Entry 5CJT (X-ray diffraction, 3.40 A resolution); this record covers chains A and B.

Chain A (and B):
Name: Isobutyryl-CoA mutase fused
Source organism: Ralstonia metallidurans (strain CH34 / ATCC 43123 / DSM 2839)
Notes: EC 5.4.99.2; chain B of this document is another copy of the same molecule, construct and numbering; everything in this record applies to it too
Reference sequence: Q1LRY0 (Q1LRY0_RALME); numbering as in UniProt (aligned over 1-1093)
Sequence (1113 residues; each row starts with the number of its first residue; numbers below 1 keep their minus sign (Met-19 is residue -19)):
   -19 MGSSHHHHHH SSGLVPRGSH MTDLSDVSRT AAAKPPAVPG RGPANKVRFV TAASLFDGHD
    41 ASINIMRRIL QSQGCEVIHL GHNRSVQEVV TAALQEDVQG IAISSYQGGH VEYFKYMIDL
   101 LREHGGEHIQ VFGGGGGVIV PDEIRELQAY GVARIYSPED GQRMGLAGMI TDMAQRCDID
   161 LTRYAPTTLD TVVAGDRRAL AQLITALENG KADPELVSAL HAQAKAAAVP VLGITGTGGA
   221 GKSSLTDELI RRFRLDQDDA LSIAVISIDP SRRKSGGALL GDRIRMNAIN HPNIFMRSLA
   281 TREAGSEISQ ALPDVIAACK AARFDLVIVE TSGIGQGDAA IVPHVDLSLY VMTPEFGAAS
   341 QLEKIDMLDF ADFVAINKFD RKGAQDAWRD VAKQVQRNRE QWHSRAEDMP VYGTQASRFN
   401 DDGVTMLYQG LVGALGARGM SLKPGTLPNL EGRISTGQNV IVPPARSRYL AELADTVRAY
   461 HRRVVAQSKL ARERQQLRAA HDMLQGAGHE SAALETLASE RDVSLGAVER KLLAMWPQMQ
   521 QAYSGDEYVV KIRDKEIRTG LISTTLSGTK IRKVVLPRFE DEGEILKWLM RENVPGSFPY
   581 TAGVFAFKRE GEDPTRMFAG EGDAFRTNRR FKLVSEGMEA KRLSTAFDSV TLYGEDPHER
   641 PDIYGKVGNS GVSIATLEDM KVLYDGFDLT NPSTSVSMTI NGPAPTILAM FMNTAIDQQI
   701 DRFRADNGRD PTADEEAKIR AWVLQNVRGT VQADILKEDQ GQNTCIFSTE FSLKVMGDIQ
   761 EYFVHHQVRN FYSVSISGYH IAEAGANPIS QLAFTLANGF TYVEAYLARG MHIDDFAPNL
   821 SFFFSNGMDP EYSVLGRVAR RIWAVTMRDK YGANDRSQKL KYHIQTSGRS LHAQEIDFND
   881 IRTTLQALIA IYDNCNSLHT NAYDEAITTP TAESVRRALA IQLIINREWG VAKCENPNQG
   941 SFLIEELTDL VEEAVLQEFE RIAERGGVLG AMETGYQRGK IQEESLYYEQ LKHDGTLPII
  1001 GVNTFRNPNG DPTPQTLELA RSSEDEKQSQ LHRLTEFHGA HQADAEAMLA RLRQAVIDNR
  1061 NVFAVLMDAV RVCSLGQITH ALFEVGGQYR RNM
Not modelled in the structure: -19 to 20, 285, 530-537, 1013-1014 (chain B: -19 to 21, 592, 904-906, 1011-1018)
Differences from the reference sequence: initiating methionine (-19); expression tag (-18 to 0)
Bound ions: cobalamin Co: His39 (together with 5'-deoxyadenosine); Mg2+ site 1: Ser223, Asp262, Glu310 (together with GDP); Mg2+ site 2: Asp249, Asp262, Glu310
Small-molecule neighbours:
  - 5'-deoxyadenosine (5AD): Phe598, Ala599, Gly600, Ala626, Ser650, Tyr779, Glu783, Gln865, Gly868, His899, Asn901, Glu905, Thr909, Pro910
  - cobalamin (B12): Phe36, Asp37, Gly38, His39, Asp40, Ala41, Ser42, Ile43, Ile45, Met46, Ala82, Ile83, Ser84, Tyr86, Gln87, Gly88, Gly113, Gly114, Gly115, Gly116, Val118, Tyr136, Ser137, Pro138, Gly141, Leu146, Met149, Ile150, Met153, Phe598, Ala626, Phe627, Leu632, Tyr633, Ser650, Thr679, Gly741, Gln742, Asn743, Thr744, Tyr779, His780, Glu783, Ala784, Gly868, Arg869, Leu871, Asp904, Glu905, Ala906, Thr908, Thr909, Pro910, Glu989, Lys992, His993
  - isobutyryl-coenzyme A (CO6): Phe585, Phe587, Lys588, Arg589, Glu592, Arg596, Phe598, Arg622, Ser624, Ser675, Ser677, Thr679, Arg728, Thr730, Gln732, Gln742, Tyr772, Ser775, Tyr779, His780, Ser821, Phe822, Phe823, Arg856, Lys861, Tyr862, His863, Gln865, Asn896, Ser897
  - GDP (guanosine-5'-diphosphate): Thr217, Gly218, Gly219, Ala220, Gly221, Lys222, Ser223, Ser224, Asp262, Arg265, Glu310, Asn357, Lys358, Phe359, Asp360, Thr394, Gln395, Ala396, Ser397, Glu973, Asn1092
Curated features (UniProtKB/Swiss-Prot):
  - binding site (adenosylcob(III)alamin): His39
  - binding site (GTP): Gly219 to Ser224, Arg265, Asn357 to Asp360, Glu973, Asn1092
  - binding site (Mg(2+)): Ser223, Ile248, Asp249, Asp262, Glu310, Thr311
  - binding site (substrate): Phe587, Arg622, Arg728, Tyr772, Ser821, Arg856, Lys861
  - mutagenesis: Phe598 (F598A: Switches the substrate specificity and enhances the catalytic efficiency of the isovaleryl-CoA mutase over the native isobutyryl-CoA mutase activity about 4000-fold ...)
What the authors report for this chain:
  - cobalamin coordination: His39
  - conformationally variable residues (side-chain flip): Arg589, Arg856
  - binding site for isobutyryl-coenzyme A: Phe585, Arg589, Phe598, Arg622, Thr679, Arg728, Gln732, Gln742, Tyr772, Tyr779, His780, Ser821, Arg856, Lys861, Gln865
  - catalytic residues: His780, Glu905 (citing earlier work)
  - specificity-determining residues: Phe598, Gln742

Chain A / chain B interface:
Residue-residue contacts - 155 pairs, chain A then chain B:
  Arg472(A) with Glu560(B)
  Glu473(A) with Met483(B)
  Gln476(A) with Gln476(B); Ala479(B)
  Leu477(A) with Ala480(B), hydrophobic; Met483(B), hydrophobic
  Ala479(A) with Gln476(B)
  Ala480(A) with Leu477(B), hydrophobic; Ala480(B), hydrophobic; Leu494(B), hydrophobic
  Met483(A) with Glu473(B); Leu477(B), hydrophobic; Leu497(B); Arg501(B)
  Leu484(A) with Ala493(B); Leu494(B), hydrophobic; Leu497(B), hydrophobic
  Leu494(A) with Ala480(B), hydrophobic; Leu484(B), hydrophobic
  Leu497(A) with Met483(B); Leu484(B), hydrophobic
  Arg501(A) with Met483(B)
  Thr545(A) with Pro830(B); Glu831(B), hydrogen bond
  Leu546(A) with Asn787(B); Asp829(B); Tyr987(B), hydrophobic; Tyr988(B), hydrophobic; Leu991(B), hydrophobic; Leu997(B), hydrophobic
  Ser547(A) with Asn787(B); Pro788(B); Ile789(B); Glu831(B), hydrogen bond
  Thr549(A) with Glu831(B), hydrogen bond
  Lys550(A) with Leu950(B)
  Ile551(A) with Pro830(B), hydrophobic; Leu947(B), hydrophobic
  Arg552(A) with Glu946(B), salt bridge
  Val555(A) with Phe942(B), hydrophobic; Glu946(B)
  Pro557(A) with Phe942(B), hydrophobic
  Arg558(A) with Glu564(B); Lys567(B); Glu946(B), salt bridge
  Phe559(A) with Phe559(B), hydrophobic; Glu564(B)
  Glu560(A) with Arg472(B); Glu564(B), hydrogen bond (backbone-side chain)
  Asp561(A) with Asp561(B)
  Glu564(A) with Arg558(B); Phe559(B); Glu560(B)
  Lys567(A) with Arg558(B)
  Trp568(A) with Phe942(B)
  Asn787(A) with Ser547(B)
  Pro788(A) with Ser547(B)
  Met828(A) with Glu928(B); Trp929(B), hydrophobic; Gly930(B), hydrogen bond (backbone-backbone)
  Pro830(A) with Thr545(B); Ile551(B), hydrophobic; Gly930(B)
  Glu831(A) with Thr545(B), hydrogen bond; Ser547(B), hydrogen bond; Thr549(B), hydrogen bond
  Glu875(A) with Arg916(B), salt bridge
  Asp877(A) with Glu913(B); Arg917(B), salt bridge
  Phe878(A) with Ala920(B), hydrophobic; Ile924(B)
  Ile881(A) with Thr884(B); Ile921(B), hydrophobic; Ile924(B), hydrophobic
  Arg882(A) with Glu928(B), salt bridge
  Thr884(A) with Ile881(B); Leu885(B)
  Leu885(A) with Thr884(B); Leu888(B), hydrophobic; Trp929(B)
  Leu888(A) with Leu888(B), hydrophobic
  Ile889(A) with Trp929(B), hydrophobic
  Arg916(A) with Glu875(B), salt bridge; Phe878(B); Phe1005(B), hydrogen bond (side chain-backbone); Arg1006(B); Asn1007(B); Pro1008(B)
  Arg917(A) with Asp877(B); Phe878(B); Ile881(B); Arg917(B)
  Leu919(A) with Phe1005(B), hydrophobic
  Ala920(A) with Phe878(B), hydrophobic
  Ile921(A) with Ile881(B), hydrophobic
  Leu923(A) with Ile1000(B), hydrophobic; Phe1005(B), hydrophobic
  Ile924(A) with Met828(B), hydrophobic; Phe878(B); Ile881(B), hydrophobic; Arg882(B); Ile1000(B)
  Ile925(A) with Leu885(B), hydrophobic
  Arg927(A) with Pro998(B)
  Glu928(A) with Met828(B); Arg882(B), salt bridge; Pro998(B); Ile999(B); Ile1000(B), hydrogen bond (side chain-backbone)
  Trp929(A) with Gly827(B); Met828(B); Leu885(B); Ile889(B), hydrophobic
  Gly930(A) with Met828(B), hydrogen bond (backbone-backbone); Pro830(B)
  Val931(A) with Ser833(B); Leu943(B), hydrophobic
  Cys934(A) with Leu943(B), hydrophobic
  Pro937(A) with Ser941(B), hydrogen bond (backbone-side chain); Leu943(B), hydrophobic
  Gln939(A) with Ser941(B); Phe942(B), hydrogen bond (backbone-backbone)
  Gly940(A) with Gly940(B); Ser941(B); Phe942(B)
  Ser941(A) with Pro937(B), hydrogen bond (side chain-backbone); Gln939(B); Gly940(B); Ser941(B)
  Phe942(A) with Val555(B), hydrophobic; Pro557(B), hydrophobic; Trp568(B); Gln939(B), hydrogen bond (backbone-backbone); Gly940(B)
  Leu943(A) with Val555(B); Cys934(B), hydrophobic; Pro937(B), hydrophobic
  Glu946(A) with Arg552(B), salt bridge; Val555(B); Arg558(B), salt bridge
  Leu947(A) with Ile551(B), hydrophobic
  Tyr987(A) with Leu546(B)
  Tyr988(A) with Leu546(B), hydrophobic
  Leu991(A) with Leu546(B), hydrophobic
  Leu997(A) with Leu546(B), hydrophobic
  Pro998(A) with Arg927(B); Glu928(B)
  Ile999(A) with Glu928(B)
  Ile1000(A) with Leu923(B); Ile924(B), hydrophobic; Glu928(B), hydrogen bond (backbone-side chain)
  Phe1005(A) with Arg916(B), hydrogen bond (backbone-side chain); Leu923(B), hydrophobic
  Arg1006(A) with Arg916(B)
  Asn1007(A) with Arg916(B)
Also at the interface, not in a pair above, chain A (86 interface residues in all): Gln475, Ala487, His489, Ala493, Leu556, Ile789, Gly827, Asp829, Ser833, Gln886, Leu950, Thr1004, Pro1008
Also at the interface, not in a pair above, chain B (85 interface residues in all): Ala487, His489, Lys550, Leu556, Gln886, Leu919, Ile925, Val931

Overview:
86 residues of chain A and 85 residues of chain B are in contact; the contacts include 17 hydrogen bonds and 9
salt bridges. Among the polar pairs are Arg552(A)-Glu946(B), Arg558(A)-Glu946(B) and Glu875(A)-Arg916(B). From
the paper: catalytic residues His780(A) and Glu905(A); a binding site for isobutyryl-coenzyme A at Phe585(A),
Arg589(A) and Phe598(A) among others.
Both chains are Isobutyryl-CoA mutase fused (Ralstonia metallidurans (strain CH34 / ATCC 43123 / DSM 2839)).
Entry 5CJT (Isobutyryl-CoA mutase fused with bound adenosylcobalamin, GDP, Mg (holo-IcmF/GDP), and substrate
isobutyryl-coenzyme A) was determined by X-ray diffraction together with 5CJU, 5CJV and 5CJW from the same
study.
